PDB entry 7AFL | electron microscopy, 4.20 A resolution (low resolution: residue-level contacts below are approximate; hydrogen-bond / salt-bridge calls are withheld) | chains A and K of the 14 polymer chains in the assembly

# Chain A
Molecule: 16SrRNA
Organism: Escherichia coli
Sequence (1542 nucleotides; numbered 1 to 1542; the number before each row is that of its first residue):
     1 AAAUUGAAGA GUUUGAUCAU GGCUCAGAUU GAACGCUGGC GGCAGGCCUA ACACAUGCAA
    61 GUCGAACGGU AACAGGAAGA AGCUUGCUUC UUUGCUGACG AGUGGCGGAC GGGUGAGUAA
   121 UGUCUGGGAA ACUGCCUGAU GGAGGGGGAU AACUACUGGA AACGGUAGCU AAUACCGCAU
   181 AACGUCGCAA GACCAAAGAG GGGGACCUUC GGGCCUCUUG CCAUCGGAUG UGCCCAGAUG
   241 GGAUUAGCUA GUAGGUGGGG UAACGGCUCA CCUAGGCGAC GAUCCCUAGC UGGUCUGAGA
   301 GGAUGACCAG CCACACUGGA ACUGAGACAC GGUCCAGACU CCUACGGGAG GCAGCAGUGG
   361 GGAAUAUUGC ACAAUGGGCG CAAGCCUGAU GCAGCCAUGC CGCGUGUAUG AAGAAGGCCU
   421 UCGGGUUGUA AAGUACUUUC AGCGGGGAGG AAGGGAGUAA AGUUAAUACC UUUGCUCAUU
   481 GACGUUACCC GCAGAAGAAG CACCGGCUAA CUCCGUGCCA GCAGCCXCGG UAAUACGGAG
   541 GGUGCAAGCG UUAAUCGGAA UUACUGGGCG UAAAGCGCAC GCAGGCGGUU UGUUAAGUCA
   601 GAUGUGAAAU CCCCGGGCUC AACCUGGGAA CUGCAUCUGA UACUGGCAAG CUUGAGUCUC
   661 GUAGAGGGGG GUAGAAUUCC AGGUGUAGCG GUGAAAUGCG UAGAGAUCUG GAGGAAUACC
   721 GGUGGCGAAG GCGGCCCCCU GGACGAAGAC UGACGCUCAG GUGCGAAAGC GUGGGGAGCA
   781 AACAGGAUUA GAUACCCUGG UAGUCCACGC CGUAAACGAU GUCGACUUGG AGGUUGUGCC
   841 CUUGAGGCGU GGCUUCCGGA GCUAACGCGU UAAGUCGACC GCCUGGGGAG UACGGCCGCA
   901 AGGUUAAAAC UCAAAUGAAU UGACGGGGGC CCGCACAAGC GGUGGAGCAU GUGGUUUAAU
   961 UCGAUGXAAC GCGAAGAACC UUACCUGGUC UUGACAUCCA CGGAAGUUUU CAGAGAUGAG
  1021 AAUGUGCCUU CGGGAACCGU GAGACAGGUG CUGCAUGGCU GUCGUCAGCU CGUGUUGUGA
  1081 AAUGUUGGGU UAAGUCCCGC AACGAGCGCA ACCCUUAUCC UUUGUUGCCA GCGGUCCGGC
  1141 CGGGAACUCA AAGGAGACUG CCAGUGAUAA ACUGGAGGAA GGUGGGGAUG ACGUCAAGUC
  1201 AUCAUGGCCC UUACGACCAG GGCUACACAC GUGCUACAAU GGCGCAUACA AAGAGAAGCG
  1261 ACCUCGCGAG AGCAAGCGGA CCUCAUAAAG UGCGUCGUAG UCCGGAUUGG AGUCUGCAAC
  1321 UCGACUCCAU GAAGUCGGAA UCGCUAGUAA UCGUGGAUCA GAAUGCCACG GUGAAUACGU
  1381 UCCCGGGCCU UGUACACACC GCCCGUXACA CCAUGGGAGU GGGUUGCAAA AGAAGUAGGU
  1441 AGCUUAACCU UCGGGAGGGC GCUUACCACU UUGUGAUUCA UGACUGGGGU GAAGUCGUAA
  1501 CAAGGUAACC GUAGGGGAAC CUGCGGUUGG AUCACCUCCU UA
Disordered / not traced: 931-1386, 1398-1408, 1492-1506, 1537-1542
Glycans and other covalent adducts: covalent link U793-MA6_1518
Modified residues: PSU (pseudouridine-5'-monophosphate) at position 516, G7M (N7-methyl-guanosine-5'-monophosphate) at position 527, 2MG (2N-methylguanosine-5'-monophosphate) at position 966, 5MC (5-methylcytidine-5'-monophosphate) at position 967, 2MG (2N-methylguanosine-5'-monophosphate) at position 1207, 4OC (4n,o2'-methylcytidine-5'-monophosphate) at position 1402, 5MC (5-methylcytidine-5'-monophosphate) at position 1407, UR3 (3-methyluridine-5'-monophoshate) at position 1498, 2MG (2N-methylguanosine-5'-monophosphate) at position 1516, MA6 (6N-dimethyladenosine-5'-monophoshate) at position 1518, MA6 (6N-dimethyladenosine-5'-monophoshate) at position 1519
Ion coordination: Mg2+ site 1: G31, C48; Mg2+ site 2: C48, U114, G115; Mg2+ site 3 near A53 (its only coordinating residue here); Mg2+ site 4: C58, A59, U387; Mg2+ site 5: A109, G331; Mg2+ site 6 near G113 (its only coordinating residue here); Mg2+ site 7: A116, G117, G289; Mg2+ site 8 near U150 (its only coordinating residue here); Mg2+ site 9 near A171 (its only coordinating residue here); Mg2+ site 10 near C352 (its only coordinating residue here); Mg2+ site 11: G450, A452; Mg2+ site 12 near A547 (its only coordinating residue here); 10 more Mg2+ sites not listed

# Chain K
Protein: 30S ribosomal protein S11
Organism: Escherichia coli
UniProt: C3SR57 (C3SR57_ECOLX); residues 1-129 here = UniProt positions 1-129
Chain sequence (129 residues; numbered 1 to 129; the number before each row is that of its first residue):
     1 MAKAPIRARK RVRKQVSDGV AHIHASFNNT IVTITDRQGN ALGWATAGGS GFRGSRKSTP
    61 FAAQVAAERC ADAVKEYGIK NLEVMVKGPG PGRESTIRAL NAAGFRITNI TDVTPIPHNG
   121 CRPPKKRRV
Disordered / not traced: 1-12

# Interface between chain A and chain K
Residue-residue contacts (72; chain A residue first):
  G674(A) with His118(K)
  A675(A) with Ile116(K); Pro117(K); His118(K); Gly120(K)
  A676(A) with Pro117(K); Cys121(K)
  U677(A) with Cys121(K)
  G683(A) with Asn40(K)
  U684(A) with Asn40(K); Ala41(K)
  G685(A) with Ala41(K); Leu42(K); Gly43(K); Trp44(K)
  U686(A) with Trp44(K)
  A687(A) with Trp44(K)
  G688(A) with Thr46(K); Gly49(K)
  C689(A) with Thr46(K); Gly48(K); Gly49(K); Arg53(K)
  G690(A) with Asn29(K); Ile31(K); Arg53(K)
  G691(A) with Asn28(K); Asn29(K); Arg53(K); Lys57(K)
  U692(A) with Asn28(K); Gly54(K); Lys57(K)
  A694(A) with Gly54(K); Ser55(K)
  A695(A) with Arg53(K); Gly54(K)
  A704(A) with Trp44(K)
  G705(A) with Thr33(K); Trp44(K)
  A706(A) with Thr33(K); Ala41(K)
  U707(A) with His22(K); Thr35(K); Ala41(K); Lys87(K)
  C708(A) with His22(K); Met85(K)
  A715(A) with Gly120(K)
  A716(A) with Asn119(K); Gly120(K)
  U717(A) with His118(K)
  A718(A) with Pro117(K); His118(K); Asn119(K)
  G778(A) with Cys121(K); Arg122(K)
  C779(A) with Arg122(K); Pro123(K); Pro124(K); Lys125(K)
  A780(A) with Pro124(K); Lys125(K)
  A781(A) with Lys125(K)
  C795(A) with Val129(K)
  C796(A) with Arg127(K); Arg128(K)
  C797(A) with Arg127(K)
  U1522(A) with Lys125(K); Arg128(K)
  G1523(A) with Lys125(K); Arg128(K)
Also at the interface, not in a pair above, chain A (37 interface residues in all): G693, A777, G1525
Also at the interface, not in a pair above, chain K (38 interface residues in all): Ile23, His24, Asp36, Gly39, Pro115

# Overview
Chain A and chain K form an interface of 37 and 38 residues respectively. G31(A) and C48(A) form the Mg2+ site
1. C48(A), U114(A) and G115(A) form the Mg2+ site 2.
Chain A is 16SrRNA and chain K is 30S ribosomal protein S11, both from Escherichia coli; the structure,
Bacterial 30S ribosomal subunit assembly complex state D (multibody refinement for body domain of 30S
ribosome), was determined by electron microscopy (same publication as 7AF3, 7AF5, 7AF8, 7AFA, 7AFD, 7AFH and
17 further entries).
